5XF4 - chains E and J of the 10 polymer chains in the assembly; structure by X-ray diffraction, 2.87 A resolution.

[Chain E]
Name: Histone H3.1
Organism: Homo sapiens
Reference sequence: P68431 (H31_HUMAN); residues 0-135 here correspond to UniProt positions 1-136 (UniProt number = residue number + 1)
Amino-acid sequence (136 residues; numbered 0 to 135; the number before each row is that of its first residue; numbering starts at 0):
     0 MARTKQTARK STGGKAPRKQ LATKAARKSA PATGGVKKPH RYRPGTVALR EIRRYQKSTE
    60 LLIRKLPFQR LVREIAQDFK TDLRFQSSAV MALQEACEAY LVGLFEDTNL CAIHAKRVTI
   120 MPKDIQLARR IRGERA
Not modelled in the structure: 0-37, 135
Metal / ion sites: Mg2+: Asp77 (shared with 1 residue of chain D)
Swiss-Prot annotation at these positions:
  - modified residue: Arg2 (Asymmetric dimethylarginine), Thr3 (Phosphothreonine), Lys4 (Allysine), Gln5 (5-glutamyl dopamine), Thr6 (Phosphothreonine), Arg8 (Citrulline), Lys9 (N6,N6,N6-trimethyllysine), Ser10 (ADP-ribosylserine), Thr11 (Phosphothreonine), Lys14 (N6-(2-hydroxyisobutyryl)lysine), Arg17 (Asymmetric dimethylarginine), Lys18 (N6-(2-hydroxyisobutyryl)lysine), Lys23 (N6-(2-hydroxyisobutyryl)lysine), Arg26 (Citrulline), Lys27 (N6,N6,N6-trimethyllysine), Ser28 (ADP-ribosylserine), Lys36 (N6,N6,N6-trimethyllysine), Lys37 (N6-methyllysine), Tyr41 (Phosphotyrosine), Lys56 (N6,N6,N6-trimethyllysine) and 8 more in UniProt
  - lipidation: Lys18 (N6-decanoyllysine)

[Chain J]
Molecule: 145-nt DNA strand
Sequence (145 nucleotides; row label = number of the first residue in the row; numbers below 1 keep their minus sign (DA-72 is residue -72)):
   -72 ATCAATATCC ACCTGCAGAT ACTACCAAAA GTGTATTTGG AAACTGCTCC ATCAAAAGGC
   -12 ATGTTCAGCT GATTCAGCTG AACATGCCTT TTGATGGAGC AGTTTCCAAA TACACTTTTG
    48 GTAGTATCTG CAGGTGGATA TTGAT

[Chain E / chain J interface]
Contacting residue pairs (23):
  Arg40(E) with DG70(J), sugar contact; DA71(J), phosphate contact
  Tyr41(E) with DT69(J), phosphate contact; DG70(J), phosphate contact
  Arg42(E) with DG-5(J), salt bridge to the phosphate; DG70(J), hydrogen bond to the phosphate
  Pro43(E) with DA-6(J), phosphate contact
  Thr45(E) with DT69(J), phosphate contact; DG70(J), hydrogen bond to the phosphate
  Arg63(E) with DC-13(J), salt bridge to the phosphate
  Arg72(E) with DC-23(J), salt bridge to the phosphate
  Arg83(E) with DC-24(J), hydrogen bond to the sugar; DC-23(J), hydrogen bond to the sugar
  Phe84(E) with DC-24(J), sugar contact; DC-23(J), hydrogen bond to the phosphate
  Gln85(E) with DC-24(J), phosphate contact
  Ser86(E) with DC-24(J), hydrogen bond to the phosphate
  Arg116(E) with DT-3(J), phosphate contact; DG-2(J), phosphate contact
  Val117(E) with DC-4(J), phosphate contact; DT-3(J), hydrogen bond to the phosphate
  Thr118(E) with DC-4(J), hydrogen bond to the phosphate; DT-3(J), hydrogen bond to the phosphate
Other interface residues (no listed pair), chain E (18 interface residues in all): His39, Leu82, Lys115, Met120
Other interface residues (no listed pair), chain J (13 interface residues in all): DG-14, DT-8

[Overview]
18 residues of chain E and 13 residues of chain J are in contact, with 9 hydrogen bonds and 3 salt bridges.
Among the polar pairs are Arg83(E)-DC-24(J), Arg83(E)-DC-23(J) and Arg42(E)-DG70(J).
Chain E is Histone H3.1 (Homo sapiens) and chain J is a 145-nt DNA strand; the structure, Nucleosome core
particle with an adduct of a binuclear RAPTA (Ru-arene-phosphaadamantane) compound having a
1,2-diphenylethylenediamine linker ..., was determined by X-ray diffraction (same publication as 5XF3, 5XF5
and 5XF6).
